4RTK - chains A and G of the 3 polymer chains in the assembly; structure by X-ray diffraction, 1.96 A resolution.

# Chain A
Name: DNA adenine methylase
Source organism: Escherichia coli
Reference sequence: H0Q7C9 (H0Q7C9_ECOLI); residue numbers follow UniProt; this construct covers 1-278
Chain sequence (298 residues; each row starts with the number of its first residue; numbers below 1 keep their minus sign (Met-19 is residue -19)):
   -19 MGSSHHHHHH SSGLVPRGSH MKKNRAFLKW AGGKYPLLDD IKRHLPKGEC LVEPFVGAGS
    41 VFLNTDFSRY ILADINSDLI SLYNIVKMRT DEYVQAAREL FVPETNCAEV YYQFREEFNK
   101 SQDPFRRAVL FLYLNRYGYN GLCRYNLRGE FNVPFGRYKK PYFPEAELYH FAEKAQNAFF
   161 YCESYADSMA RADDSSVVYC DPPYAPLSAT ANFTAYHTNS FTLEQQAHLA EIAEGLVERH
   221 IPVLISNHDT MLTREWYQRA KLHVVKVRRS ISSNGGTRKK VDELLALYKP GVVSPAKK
Not modelled in the structure: -19 to 2, 189-199, 248-259, 271-278
Sequence notes: expression tag (-19 to 0)
Ligand contacts: S-adenosylhomocysteine (SAH): Trp10, Ala11, Gly12, Gly13, Lys14, Pro34, Phe35, Val36, Gly37, Ala38, Gly39, Ser40, Asp54, Ile55, Asn56, Glu163, Ser164, Tyr165, Asp181, Pro182, Pro183, Phe201, Gln205
What the authors report for this chain:
  - binding site for the 11-nt DNA strand (chain G): Leu122, Arg124, Pro134

# Chain G
Molecule: 11-nt DNA strand
Sequence (11 nucleotides; numbered 1 to 11; the number before each row is that of its first residue):
     1 ACGATCTTTA G

# Chain A / chain G interface
Contacting residue pairs (11):
  Tyr92(A) with DG11(G), phosphate contact
  Arg95(A) with DG11(G), salt bridge to the phosphate
  Arg124(A) with DA10(G), hydrogen bond to the base; DG11(G), hydrogen bond to the base
  Asn126(A) with DT9(G), phosphate contact; DA10(G), hydrogen bond to the phosphate
  Leu127(A) with DT8(G), phosphate contact; DT9(G), hydrogen bond to the phosphate
  Asn132(A) with DA10(G), hydrogen bond to the phosphate; DG11(G), phosphate contact
  Pro134(A) with DG11(G), base contact
Other interface residues (no listed pair), chain A (9 interface residues in all): Arg128, Val133

# Summary
9 residues of chain A face 4 of chain G across their interface; the contacts include 5 hydrogen bonds and 1
salt bridge. Polar pairs include Arg124(A)-DA10(G), Arg124(A)-DG11(G) and Asn126(A)-DA10(G). Ligands of chain
A: S-adenosylhomocysteine. The paper reports a binding site for the 11-nt DNA strand (chain G) at Leu122(A),
Arg124(A) and Pro134(A).
Here chain A is DNA adenine methylase (Escherichia coli) and chain G is an 11-nt DNA strand. Entry 4RTK
(Complex of Escherichia coli DNA Adenine Methyltransferase (DAM) with SAH and with DNA Containing Distal Pap
...) was determined by X-ray diffraction together with 4RTJ, 4RTL, 4RTM, 4RTN, 4RTO, 4RTP and 3 further
entries from the same study.
